Entry 4R6O (X-ray diffraction, 1.60 A resolution); this record covers chains E and G of the 8 polymer chains in the assembly.

Chain E (and G):
Name: Agglutinin alpha chain
From: Artocarpus integer
Notes: chain G of this document is another copy of the same molecule, construct and numbering; everything in this record applies to it too
Reference sequence: P18670 (LECA_ARTIN); residue numbers follow UniProt; this construct covers 1-133
Amino-acid sequence (133 residues; each row starts with the number of its first residue):
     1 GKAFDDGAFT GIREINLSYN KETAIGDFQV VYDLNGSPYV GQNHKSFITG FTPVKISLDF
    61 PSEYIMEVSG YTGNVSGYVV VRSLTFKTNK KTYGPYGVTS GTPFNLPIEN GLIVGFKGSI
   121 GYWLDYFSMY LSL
Ligand contacts: alpha-D-galactopyranose / 4-methyl-2H-chromen-2-one: Gly1, Phe47, Ser76, Tyr78, Val80, Gly121, Tyr122, Trp123, Asp125
Swiss-Prot annotation at these positions:
  - region: Val68 to Asn89 (IgA-binding)
  - glycosylation (N-linked (GlcNAc...) asparagine): Asn43, Asn74
Reported in the primary citation:
  - binding site for alpha-D-galactopyranose: Tyr78

How chain E and chain G interact:
Contacting residue pairs (9):
  Thr102(E) with Pro103(G)
  Pro103(E) with Thr102(G); Pro103(G)
  Asn105(E) with Phe104(G)
  Leu106(E) with Leu106(G), hydrophobic
  Glu109(E) with Lys117(G), salt bridge; Ser128(G), hydrogen bond
  Lys117(E) with Glu109(G), salt bridge
  Ser128(E) with Glu109(G), hydrogen bond
Other interface residues (no listed pair), chain E (9 interface residues in all): Phe104, Leu131
Other interface residues (no listed pair), chain G (9 interface residues in all): Asn105, Leu131

In short:
The chain E/chain G interface involves 9 residues from each chain, with 2 hydrogen bonds and 2 salt bridges.
Polar pairs include Glu109(E)-Lys117(G) and Glu109(E)-Ser128(G). Bound to chain E: alpha-D-galactopyranose /
4-methyl-2H-chromen-2-one. From the paper: a binding site for alpha-D-galactopyranose at Tyr78(E).
Chain E and chain G are both Agglutinin alpha chain (Artocarpus integer); the structure, Jacalin-carbohydrate
interactions. Distortion of the ligand as a determinant of affinity, was determined by X-ray diffraction,
deposited together with 4R6N, 4R6P, 4R6Q and 4R6R.
